Entry 3FCT (X-ray diffraction, 2.40 A resolution); this record covers chains A and B.

Chain A:
Name: Protein (metal chelatase catalytic antibody)
From: Homo sapiens
Notes: fragment: fab fragment; antibody fragment or engineered binder
Amino-acid sequence (213 residues; each row starts with the number of its first residue):
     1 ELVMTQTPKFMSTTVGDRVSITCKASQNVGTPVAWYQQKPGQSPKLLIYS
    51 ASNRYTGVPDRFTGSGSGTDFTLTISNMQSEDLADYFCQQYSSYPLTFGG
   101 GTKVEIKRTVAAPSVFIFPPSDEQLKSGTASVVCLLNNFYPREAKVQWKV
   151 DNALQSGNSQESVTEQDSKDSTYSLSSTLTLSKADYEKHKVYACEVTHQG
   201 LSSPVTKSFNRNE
Disulfide bonds: C23-C88, C134-C194
Metal / ion sites: Na+ near K45 (its only coordinating residue here); Cd2+: S80, E81 (together with Ca2+) (shared with 2 residues of chain C); Ca2+: S80 (shared with 1 residue of chain C); Mg2+ near S176 (its only coordinating residue here)
Residues lining bound ligands: N-methylmesoporphyrin (MMP): A34, Y36, L46, Y49, Y55, Q89, Y91, Y94, L96
What the authors report for this chain:
  - binding site for N-methylmesoporphyrin: Y36, L46, Y49, Y55, Q89, Y91, Y94, L96
  - contacts within the chain: Y49-N53 (hydrogen bond), P32-Y91
  - mutagenesis - P32A (kcat of 37 h-1): unchanged catalytic activity
  - mutagenesis - Y49A, Y91A: decreased catalytic activity

Chain B:
Name: Protein (metal chelatase catalytic antibody)
From: Homo sapiens
Notes: fragment: fab fragment; antibody fragment or engineered binder
Amino-acid sequence (216 residues; numbered 1 to 216; the number before each row is that of its first residue):
     1 QVQLLESGAELVKPGASVKLSCKASGYTFTSYWMHWVKQRPGRGLEWIGM
    51 IDPNSGGTKYNEKFKSKATLTVDKPSNTAYMQLSSLTSEDSAVYYCTRRD
   101 MDYWGAGTTVTVSSASTKGPSVFPLAPSSKSTSGGTAALGCLVKDYFPEP
   151 VTVSWNSGALTSGVHTFPAVLQSSGLYSLSSVVTVPSSSLGTQTYICNVN
   201 HKPSNTKVDKKIVPKS
Disulfide bonds: C22-C96, C141-C197
Metal / ion sites: Na+ site 1: Y27, Y32; Na+ site 2 near D209 (its only coordinating residue here)
Residues lining bound ligands: N-methylmesoporphyrin (MMP): W33, M50, R99, D100, M101
What the authors report for this chain:
  - binding site for N-methylmesoporphyrin: W33, M50

How chain A and chain B interact:
Pairs across the interface - 56 pairs, chain A then chain B:
  Y36(A) - M101(B)
  Q38(A) - Q39(B)  hydrogen bond
  Q38(A) - Y95(B)  hydrogen bond
  Q42(A) - Y95(B)
  S43(A) - Y95(B)
  S43(A) - W104(B)
  S43(A) - G105(B)
  P44(A) - W104(B)  hydrogen bond (backbone-side chain)
  L46(A) - D100(B)
  L46(A) - M101(B)
  Y55(A) - D102(B)
  F87(A) - L45(B)  hydrophobic
  Q89(A) - M101(B)
  Y94(A) - W47(B)  hydrophobic
  Y94(A) - M50(B)  hydrophobic
  Y94(A) - K59(B)
  P95(A) - W47(B)  hydrophobic
  P95(A) - N61(B)
  L96(A) - W47(B)
  F98(A) - L45(B)
  F98(A) - E46(B)
  F116(A) - A138(B)  hydrophobic
  F118(A) - L125(B)
  F118(A) - A126(B)
  F118(A) - A138(B)
  P119(A) - S129(B)
  S121(A) - F123(B)
  S121(A) - P124(B)
  E123(A) - V122(B)
  E123(A) - F123(B)
  E123(A) - K210(B)
  Q124(A) - F123(B)
  Q124(A) - K144(B)
  S131(A) - L142(B)
  L135(A) - F167(B)  hydrophobic
  L135(A) - V182(B)  hydrophobic
  N137(A) - T184(B)
  N138(A) - H165(B)  hydrogen bond
  Q160(A) - V170(B)
  Q160(A) - L171(B)
  Q160(A) - Q172(B)
  E161(A) - V170(B)
  S162(A) - F167(B)
  S162(A) - P168(B)  hydrogen bond (side chain-backbone)
  S162(A) - V170(B)
  V163(A) - P168(B)
  T164(A) - F167(B)
  D167(A) - H165(B)
  S174(A) - H165(B)  hydrogen bond
  S174(A) - F167(B)
  L175(A) - F167(B)  hydrophobic
  S176(A) - F167(B)
  F209(A) - K130(B)
  N210(A) - K130(B)
  N212(A) - K130(B)  hydrogen bond
  E213(A) - S216(B)
Also at the interface, not in a pair above, chain B (39 interface residues in all): H35, V37, Y103, T136, L139, K215

Overview:
36 residues of chain A and 39 residues of chain B are in contact, with 7 hydrogen bonds. Polar pairs include
Q38(A)-Q39(B), Q38(A)-Y95(B) and P44(A)-W104(B). The paper reports a binding site for N-methylmesoporphyrin at
Y36(A), L46(A) and W33(B) among others; Y49A and Y91A of chain A reduce catalytic activity.
Chain A is Protein (metal chelatase catalytic antibody) and chain B is Protein (metal chelatase catalytic
antibody), both from Homo sapiens; the structure, Mature metal chelatase catalytic antibody with hapten, was
determined by X-ray diffraction.
